9KOK - chains A and B; structure by X-ray diffraction, 2.40 A resolution.

[Chain A (and B)]
Molecule: NAD+ dependent aldehyde dehydrogenase ExaC
From: Pseudomonas aeruginosa PAO1
Notes: chain B of this document is another copy of the same molecule, construct and numbering; everything in this record applies to it too
UniProtKB: Q9I2C4 (Q9I2C4_PSEAE); numbering as in UniProt (aligned over 1-506)
Sequence (507 residues; numbered 0 to 506; the number before each row is that of its first residue; numbering starts at 0):
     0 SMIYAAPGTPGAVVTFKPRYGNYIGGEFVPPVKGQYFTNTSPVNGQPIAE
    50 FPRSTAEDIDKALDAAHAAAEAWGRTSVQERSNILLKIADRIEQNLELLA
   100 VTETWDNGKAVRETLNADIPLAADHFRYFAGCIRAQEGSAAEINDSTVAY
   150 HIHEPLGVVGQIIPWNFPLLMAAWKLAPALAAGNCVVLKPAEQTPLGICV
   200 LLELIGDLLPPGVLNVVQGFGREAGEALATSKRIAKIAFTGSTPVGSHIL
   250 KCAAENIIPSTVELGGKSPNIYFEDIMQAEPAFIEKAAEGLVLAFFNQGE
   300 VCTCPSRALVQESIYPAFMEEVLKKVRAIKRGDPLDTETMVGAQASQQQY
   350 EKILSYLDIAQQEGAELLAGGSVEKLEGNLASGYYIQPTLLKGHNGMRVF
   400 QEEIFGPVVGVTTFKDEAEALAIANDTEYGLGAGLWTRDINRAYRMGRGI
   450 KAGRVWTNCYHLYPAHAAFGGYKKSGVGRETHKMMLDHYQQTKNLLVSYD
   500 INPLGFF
Differences from the reference sequence: expression tag (0)
Modified / non-standard residues: Cys301 (S-acetyl-cysteine; SCY)
Small-molecule neighbours: NAD (nicotinamide-adenine-dinucleotide): Ile161, Ile162, Pro163, Trp164, Asn165, Met170, Lys188, Pro189, Ala190, Glu191, Gln192, Phe219, Gly220, Arg221, Gly224, Glu225, Ala228, Phe238, Thr239, Gly240, Ser241, Val244, His247, Ile248, Glu262, Leu263, Gly264, Cys301, Gln348, Lys351, Glu402, Ile403, Phe404

[How chain A and chain B interact]
Residue-residue contacts - 158 pairs, chain A then chain B:
  Arg111(A) - Phe505(B)  hydrogen bond (side chain-backbone)
  Arg111(A) - Phe506(B)
  Ala140(A) - His465(B)
  Ile142(A) - Pro463(B)  hydrophobic
  His150(A) - His465(B)
  His150(A) - Ala466(B)
  His150(A) - Ala467(B)  hydrogen bond (side chain-backbone)
  His150(A) - His481(B)
  Ile151(A) - Arg447(B)
  Glu153(A) - Arg447(B)  salt bridge
  Glu153(A) - Tyr471(B)  hydrogen bond
  Ser246(A) - Ala253(B)  hydrogen bond (side chain-backbone)
  Ser246(A) - Glu254(B)
  Ser246(A) - Ile256(B)
  Leu249(A) - Ala253(B)  hydrophobic
  Lys250(A) - Ala253(B)
  Lys250(A) - Glu254(B)  salt bridge
  Ala253(A) - Ser246(B)  hydrogen bond (backbone-side chain)
  Ala253(A) - Leu249(B)  hydrophobic
  Ala253(A) - Lys250(B)
  Glu254(A) - Ser246(B)
  Glu254(A) - Lys250(B)
  Asn255(A) - Lys473(B)
  Ile256(A) - Leu263(B)  hydrophobic
  Ile256(A) - Lys472(B)
  Ile256(A) - Lys473(B)
  Pro258(A) - Val476(B)
  Leu263(A) - Ile256(B)  hydrophobic
  Glu279(A) - Ile500(B)
  Ala281(A) - Ile500(B)
  Ala281(A) - Asn501(B)
  Ala281(A) - Pro502(B)
  Phe282(A) - Ile500(B)  hydrogen bond (backbone-backbone)
  Glu284(A) - Pro502(B)
  Lys285(A) - Ser497(B)  hydrogen bond
  Lys285(A) - Asp499(B)  hydrogen bond (side chain-backbone)
  Lys285(A) - Ile500(B)
  Lys285(A) - Asn501(B)
  Lys285(A) - Pro502(B)
  Glu288(A) - Pro502(B)
  Glu288(A) - Leu503(B)  hydrogen bond (side chain-backbone)
  Glu288(A) - Gly504(B)  hydrogen bond (side chain-backbone)
  Glu288(A) - Phe505(B)  hydrogen bond (side chain-backbone)
  Glu288(A) - Phe506(B)  hydrogen bond (side chain-backbone)
  Val291(A) - Phe506(B)  hydrophobic
  Leu292(A) - Phe506(B)  hydrophobic
  Phe295(A) - Phe505(B)  hydrophobic
  Phe295(A) - Phe506(B)
  Lys324(A) - Phe506(B)  hydrogen bond (side chain-backbone)
  Ile328(A) - Phe506(B)  hydrophobic
  Met339(A) - Phe505(B)
  Met339(A) - Phe506(B)
  Arg437(A) - Ile500(B)
  Gly446(A) - Lys492(B)  hydrogen bond (backbone-side chain)
  Gly446(A) - Leu494(B)
  Arg447(A) - Ile151(B)
  Arg447(A) - Glu153(B)  salt bridge
  Arg447(A) - Lys492(B)  hydrogen bond (backbone-side chain)
  Ile449(A) - Lys492(B)  hydrogen bond (backbone-side chain)
  Ala451(A) - Lys492(B)
  Gly452(A) - Thr491(B)
  Gly452(A) - Lys492(B)
  Gly452(A) - Asn493(B)  hydrogen bond (backbone-backbone)
  Arg453(A) - Asn493(B)  hydrogen bond
  Val454(A) - Lys492(B)
  Val454(A) - Asn493(B)  hydrogen bond (backbone-backbone)
  Val454(A) - Leu494(B)
  Val454(A) - Leu495(B)  hydrogen bond (backbone-backbone)
  Trp455(A) - Leu495(B)
  Thr456(A) - Leu495(B)  hydrogen bond (backbone-backbone)
  Thr456(A) - Val496(B)
  Thr456(A) - Ser497(B)  hydrogen bond (backbone-backbone)
  Asn457(A) - Ser497(B)
  Cys458(A) - Leu495(B)
  Cys458(A) - Ser497(B)
  Leu461(A) - Leu495(B)
  Pro463(A) - Ile142(B)  hydrophobic
  Pro463(A) - Leu495(B)
  His465(A) - Ala140(B)
  His465(A) - Ile142(B)
  His465(A) - Ala148(B)
  His465(A) - His150(B)
  Ala466(A) - His150(B)
  Ala466(A) - Asn493(B)
  Ala467(A) - His150(B)  hydrogen bond (backbone-side chain)
  Ala467(A) - Asn493(B)
  Gly470(A) - Gln490(B)  hydrogen bond (backbone-side chain)
  Tyr471(A) - Glu153(B)  hydrogen bond
  Tyr471(A) - Gln490(B)
  Tyr471(A) - Thr491(B)
  Tyr471(A) - Lys492(B)
  Lys472(A) - Ile256(B)
  Lys473(A) - Asn255(B)  hydrogen bond (side chain-backbone)
  Lys473(A) - Ile256(B)
  Val476(A) - Ile257(B)
  Val476(A) - Pro258(B)
  Arg478(A) - Gln490(B)  hydrogen bond
  Arg478(A) - Thr491(B)  hydrogen bond (side chain-backbone)
  His481(A) - His150(B)
  Met483(A) - Thr491(B)
  Gln490(A) - Gly470(B)  hydrogen bond (side chain-backbone)
  Gln490(A) - Tyr471(B)
  Gln490(A) - Arg478(B)
  Thr491(A) - Gly452(B)
  Thr491(A) - Tyr471(B)
  Thr491(A) - Arg478(B)  hydrogen bond (backbone-side chain)
  Thr491(A) - Met483(B)
  Lys492(A) - Gly446(B)  hydrogen bond (side chain-backbone)
  Lys492(A) - Arg447(B)  hydrogen bond (side chain-backbone)
  Lys492(A) - Ile449(B)  hydrogen bond (side chain-backbone)
  Lys492(A) - Ala451(B)
  Lys492(A) - Gly452(B)
  Lys492(A) - Val454(B)
  Lys492(A) - Tyr471(B)
  Asn493(A) - Gly452(B)  hydrogen bond (backbone-backbone)
  Asn493(A) - Arg453(B)  hydrogen bond
  Asn493(A) - Val454(B)  hydrogen bond (backbone-backbone)
  Asn493(A) - Ala466(B)
  Asn493(A) - Ala467(B)
  Leu494(A) - Gly446(B)
  Leu494(A) - Val454(B)
  Leu495(A) - Arg453(B)
  Leu495(A) - Val454(B)  hydrogen bond (backbone-backbone)
  Leu495(A) - Trp455(B)
  Leu495(A) - Thr456(B)  hydrogen bond (backbone-backbone)
  Leu495(A) - Cys458(B)
  Leu495(A) - Leu461(B)
  Leu495(A) - Pro463(B)
  Val496(A) - Thr456(B)
  Ser497(A) - Lys285(B)  hydrogen bond
  Ser497(A) - Thr456(B)  hydrogen bond (backbone-backbone)
  Ser497(A) - Asn457(B)
  Ser497(A) - Cys458(B)
  Asp499(A) - Lys285(B)  hydrogen bond (backbone-side chain)
  Ile500(A) - Glu279(B)
  Ile500(A) - Ala281(B)
  Ile500(A) - Phe282(B)  hydrogen bond (backbone-backbone)
  Ile500(A) - Lys285(B)
  Ile500(A) - Arg437(B)
  Asn501(A) - Ala281(B)
  Asn501(A) - Lys285(B)
  Pro502(A) - Ala281(B)
  Pro502(A) - Glu284(B)
  Pro502(A) - Lys285(B)
  Pro502(A) - Glu288(B)
  Leu503(A) - Glu288(B)  hydrogen bond (backbone-side chain)
  Gly504(A) - Glu288(B)  hydrogen bond (backbone-side chain)
  Phe505(A) - Arg111(B)  hydrogen bond (backbone-side chain)
  Phe505(A) - Glu288(B)  hydrogen bond (backbone-side chain)
  Phe505(A) - Met339(B)
  Phe506(A) - Arg111(B)
  Phe506(A) - Glu288(B)  hydrogen bond (backbone-side chain)
  Phe506(A) - Val291(B)
  Phe506(A) - Leu292(B)  hydrophobic
  Phe506(A) - Phe295(B)
  Phe506(A) - Lys324(B)  hydrogen bond (backbone-side chain)
  Phe506(A) - Ile328(B)  hydrophobic
  Phe506(A) - Met339(B)  hydrophobic
Interface residues without a listed pair, chain A (79 interface residues in all): Asn115, Thr146, Ala148, His152, Ile257, Phe294, Val340, Tyr443, Tyr459, Ala464, Gly475
Interface residues without a listed pair, chain B (80 interface residues in all): Asn115, Thr146, His152, Thr242, Phe294, Val340, Tyr443, Tyr459, Ala464, Gly475

[In short]
The interface between chain A and chain B involves 79 residues on one side and 80 on the other; the contacts
include 48 hydrogen bonds and 3 salt bridges. Polar contacts include Glu153(A)-Arg447(B), Lys250(A)-Glu254(B)
and Arg111(A)-Phe505(B). Bound to chain A: NAD.
Chain A and chain B are both NAD+ dependent aldehyde dehydrogenase ExaC (Pseudomonas aeruginosa PAO1); the
structure, Crystal structure of ExaC, an NAD+-dependent aldehyde dehydrogenase, from Pseudomonas aeruginosa,
was determined by X-ray diffraction (same publication as 9KOI).
